4YLC - chains B and E of the 8 polymer chains in the assembly; structure by X-ray diffraction, 3.10 A resolution.

== Chain B (and E) ==
Protein: Heat shock protein Hsp20
Organism: Sulfolobus solfataricus (strain 98/2)
Notes: fragment: C-terminal residues 121-124 deletion; chain E of this document is another copy of the same molecule, construct and numbering; everything in this record applies to it too
UniProt: D0KNS6 (D0KNS6_SULS9); residue numbers follow UniProt; this construct covers 1-120
Chain sequence (124 residues; row label = number of the first residue in the row; numbers below 1 keep their minus sign (Gly-3 is residue -3)):
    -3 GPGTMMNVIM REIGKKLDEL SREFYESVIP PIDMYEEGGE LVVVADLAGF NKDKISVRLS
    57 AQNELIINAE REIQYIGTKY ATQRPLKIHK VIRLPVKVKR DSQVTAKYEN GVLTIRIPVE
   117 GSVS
Unresolved in the structure: -3 to -2, 120 (chain E: 95, 97-100, 115-120)
Construct notes: expression tag (-3 to 0)
Reported in the primary citation:
  - conformationally variable residues: Gly10 to Asp14
  - mutagenesis - L16W, F20W: unchanged growth
  - mutagenesis - M2S (10-fold), L13W (20-fold): decreased growth
  - mutagenesis - L13S (10- fold): increased growth

== How chain B and chain E interact ==
Contacting residue pairs (15):
  Ile5(B) - Met1(E)  hydrophobic
  Ile5(B) - Ile5(E)  hydrophobic
  Glu8(B) - Met1(E)
  Ile9(B) - Met2(E)  hydrophobic
  Ile9(B) - Ile5(E)  hydrophobic
  Lys11(B) - Thr0(E)
  Lys11(B) - Met1(E)  hydrogen bond (backbone-backbone)
  Lys12(B) - Pro-2(E)
  Lys12(B) - Gly-1(E)
  Leu13(B) - Pro-2(E)
  Leu13(B) - Gly-1(E)  hydrogen bond (backbone-backbone)
  Leu13(B) - Thr0(E)
  Leu13(B) - Met1(E)
  Asp14(B) - Pro-2(E)
  Phe20(B) - Met1(E)  hydrophobic
Also at the interface, not in a pair above, chain B (10 interface residues in all): Met6, Leu16
Also at the interface, not in a pair above, chain E (7 interface residues in all): Val4

== In short ==
10 residues of chain B face 7 of chain E across their interface, with 2 hydrogen bonds. The backbones
hydrogen-bond at Lys11(B)-Met1(E) and Leu13(B)-Gly-1(E). The paper reports that M2S and L13W of chain B reduce
growth; conformational variability at Gly10(B); 5 substitutions were tested in all.
Both chains are Heat shock protein Hsp20 (Sulfolobus solfataricus (strain 98/2)). Entry 4YLC (Crystal
Structure of Del-C4 mutant of hsp14.1 from Sulfolobus solfatataricus P2) was determined by X-ray diffraction
(same publication as 4YL9 and 4YLB).
